PDB entry 6QG0 | electron microscopy, 4.15 A resolution (low resolution: residue-level contacts below are approximate; hydrogen-bond / salt-bridge calls are withheld) | chains B and H of the 16 polymer chains in the assembly

== Chain B ==
Name: Translation initiation factor eIF-2B subunit alpha
From: Saccharomyces cerevisiae (strain ATCC 204508 / S288c)
Reference sequence: P14741 (EI2BA_YEAST); residue numbers follow UniProt; this construct covers 1-305
Sequence (305 residues; numbered 1 to 305; the number before each row is that of its first residue):
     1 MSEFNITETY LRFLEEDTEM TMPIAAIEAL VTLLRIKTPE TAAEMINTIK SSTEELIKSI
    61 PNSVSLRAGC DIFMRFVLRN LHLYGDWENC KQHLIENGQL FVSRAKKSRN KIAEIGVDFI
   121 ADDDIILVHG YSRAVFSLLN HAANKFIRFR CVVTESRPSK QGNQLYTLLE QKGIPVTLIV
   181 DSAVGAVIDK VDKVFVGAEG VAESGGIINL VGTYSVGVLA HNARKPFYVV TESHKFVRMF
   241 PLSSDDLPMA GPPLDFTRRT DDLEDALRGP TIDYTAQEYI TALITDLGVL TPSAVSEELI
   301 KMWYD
Unresolved in the structure: 1-3
Swiss-Prot annotation at these positions:
  - modified residue: Ser2 (N-acetylserine), Thr291 (Phosphothreonine)

== Chain H ==
Name: Translation initiation factor eIF-2B subunit delta
From: Saccharomyces cerevisiae (strain ATCC 204508 / S288c)
Reference sequence: P12754 (EI2BD_YEAST); residue numbers follow UniProt; this construct covers 1-651
Sequence (651 residues; numbered 1 to 651; the number before each row is that of its first residue):
     1 MSESEAKSRS ATPPSKAKQA TPTTTAAANG EKKLTNKELK ELKKQEKAAK RAAMKQANGI
    61 SIEQQQQQAQ MKKEKKQLQR EQQQKREQKQ KNANKKKQNE RNVKKSTLFG HLETTEERRA
   121 TILALTSAVS SPKTSRITAA GLMVPVVASA LSGSNVLTAS SLMPVGPNAS STVSASAPAS
   181 TTTTLPASSA ALSAGTSSAS TNTPTAIQQE IASSNASDVA KTLASISLEA GEFNVIPGIS
   241 SVIPTVLEQS FDNSSLISSV KELLLNKDLI HPSILLLTSH LAHYKIVGSI PRCIAMLEVF
   301 QIVIKDYQTP KGTTLSRNLT SYLSHQIDLL KKARPLSVTM GNAIRWLKQE ISLIDPSTPD
   361 KAAKKDLCEK IGQFAKEKIE LADQLIIDNA STQIEESTTI VTYGSSKVLT ELLLHNAISL
   421 KKNIKVIVVD SRPLFEGRKM AETLRNAGVN VMYALITSLD TIFNMDVDYV FLGAHSILSN
   481 GFLYSRAGTA MLAMSAKRRN IPVLVCCESL KFSQRVQLDS VTFNELADPN DLVNIDYENP
   541 VERRGNKGAL LNQFIKERKF EKKKLAMENK PKGNKIGGKK GSEGESKDAS NEEDSNSKNI
   601 LDGWQELPSL NIVNILYDLT PPEYIKKVIT EFGALPPSSV PVILREYKGS A
Unresolved in the structure: 1-236, 258, 465, 594-651
Swiss-Prot annotation at these positions:
  - modified residue: Ser2 (N-acetylserine), Ser106 (Phosphoserine), Thr121 (Phosphothreonine)

== Chain B / chain H interface ==
Residue-residue contacts (26):
  Glu203(B) - Glu585(H)
  Ser204(B) - Ser582(H)
  Ser204(B) - Glu585(H)
  Arg238(B) - Gly578(H)
  Phe240(B) - Lys572(H)
  Phe240(B) - Gly573(H)
  Phe240(B) - Lys580(H)
  Phe240(B) - Gly581(H)
  Phe240(B) - Ser582(H)
  Leu242(B) - Gln393(H)
  Leu242(B) - Tyr469(H)
  Leu242(B) - Pro502(H)
  Leu242(B) - Leu504(H)
  Leu242(B) - Lys572(H)
  Ser243(B) - Pro502(H)
  Ser244(B) - Lys572(H)
  Asp246(B) - Glu395(H)
  Gln277(B) - Ser582(H)
  Ser293(B) - Gly584(H)
  Ser293(B) - Glu585(H)
  Ser293(B) - Asp588(H)
  Ser296(B) - Glu585(H)
  Ser296(B) - Asp588(H)
  Glu297(B) - Asp588(H)
  Ile300(B) - Asp588(H)
  Asp305(B) - Gly578(H)
Also at the interface, not in a pair above, chain B (15 interface residues in all): Gly205
Also at the interface, not in a pair above, chain H (17 interface residues in all): Asn500, Lys579, Glu592

== Summary ==
Chain B and chain H form an interface of 15 and 17 residues respectively.
Here chain B is Translation initiation factor eIF-2B subunit alpha and chain H is Translation initiation
factor eIF-2B subunit delta, both from Saccharomyces cerevisiae (strain ATCC 204508 / S288c). Entry 6QG0
(Structure of eIF2B-eIF2 (phosphorylated at Ser51) complex (model 1)) was determined by electron microscopy,
deposited together with 6QG1, 6QG2, 6QG3, 6QG5 and 6QG6.
